Entry 8ZYV (electron microscopy, 3.12 A resolution); this record covers chains A and F of the 7 polymer chains in the assembly.

== Chain A ==
Protein: PomB
From: Vibrio alginolyticus
Reference sequence: O06874 (O06874_VIBAL); residue numbers follow UniProt; this construct covers 1-315
Chain sequence (321 residues; row label = number of the first residue in the row):
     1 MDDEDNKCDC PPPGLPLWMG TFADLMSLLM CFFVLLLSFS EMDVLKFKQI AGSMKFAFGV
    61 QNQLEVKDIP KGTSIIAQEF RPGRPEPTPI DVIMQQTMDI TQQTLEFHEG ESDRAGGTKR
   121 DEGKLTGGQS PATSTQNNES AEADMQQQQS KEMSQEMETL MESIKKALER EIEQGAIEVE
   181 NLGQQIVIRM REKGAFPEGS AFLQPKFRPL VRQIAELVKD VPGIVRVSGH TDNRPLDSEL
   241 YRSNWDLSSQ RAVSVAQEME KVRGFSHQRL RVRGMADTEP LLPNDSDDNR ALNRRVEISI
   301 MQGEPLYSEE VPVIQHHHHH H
Disordered / not traced: 1-13, 60-321
Construct notes: expression tag (316-321)
What the authors report for this chain:
  - binding site for Na+: L35
  - specificity-determining residues: L35 (by similarity / conservation)

== Chain F ==
Protein: Chemotaxis protein PomA
From: Vibrio alginolyticus
Reference sequence: O06873 (POMA_VIBAL); numbering as in UniProt (aligned over 1-253)
Chain sequence (253 residues; numbered 1 to 253; the number before each row is that of its first residue):
     1 MDLATLLGLI GGFAFVIMAM VLGGSIGMFV DVTSILIVVG GSIFVVLMKF TMGQFFGATK
    61 IAGKAFMFKA DEPEDLIAKI VEMADAARKG GFLALEEMEI NNTFMQKGID LLVDGHDADV
   121 VRAALKKDIA LTDERHTQGT GVFRAFGDVA PAMGMIGTLV GLVAMLSNMD DPKAIGPAMA
   181 VALLTTLYGA ILSNMVFFPI ADKLSLRRDQ ETLNRRLIMD GVLAIQDGQN PRVIDSYLKN
   241 YLNEGKRALE IDE
Disordered / not traced: 1-2, 24-30, 88-99, 252-253
What the authors report for this chain:
  - binding site for Na+: T158, M165, M179, T186
  - specificity-determining residues: M165, M179 (by similarity / conservation)

== Chain A / chain F interface ==
Contacting residue pairs - 15 pairs, chain A then chain F:
  M42(A) with P172(F), hydrophobic
  F47(A) with M169(F), hydrophobic; D171(F); P172(F); I175(F), hydrophobic
  K48(A) with D170(F), hydrogen bond (side chain-backbone); P172(F)
  I50(A) with M169(F), hydrophobic
  A51(A) with M169(F)
  M54(A) with L166(F)
  K55(A) with S167(F); M169(F)
  F58(A) with V163(F), hydrophobic; L166(F), hydrophobic; S167(F)
Also at the interface, not in a pair above, chain A (9 interface residues in all): M30
Also at the interface, not in a pair above, chain F (9 interface residues in all): L183

== Summary ==
The chain A/chain F interface involves 9 residues from each chain; the contacts include 1 hydrogen bond. Its
one hydrogen-bonded contact is K48(A)-D170(F). The paper reports a binding site for Na+ at L35(A) and T158(F)
among others; specificity determinants L35(A) and M165(F) among others.
Chain A is PomB and chain F is Chemotaxis protein PomA, both from Vibrio alginolyticus; the structure,
Bacterial flagellar sodium-driven stator PomA5PomB2 with 100 mM NaCl, was determined by electron microscopy
(same publication as 8ZYW, 8ZYZ, 8ZZ0 and 9IJM).
